PDB entry 5KHP | X-ray diffraction, 2.65 A resolution | chain A

== Chain A ==
Protein: Neutrophil gelatinase-associated lipocalin
From: Homo sapiens
Reference sequence: P80188 (NGAL_HUMAN); residues 1-178 here correspond to UniProt positions 21-198 (UniProt number = residue number + 20)
Sequence (180 residues; each row starts with the number of its first residue; numbers below 1 keep their minus sign (Gly-1 is residue -1)):
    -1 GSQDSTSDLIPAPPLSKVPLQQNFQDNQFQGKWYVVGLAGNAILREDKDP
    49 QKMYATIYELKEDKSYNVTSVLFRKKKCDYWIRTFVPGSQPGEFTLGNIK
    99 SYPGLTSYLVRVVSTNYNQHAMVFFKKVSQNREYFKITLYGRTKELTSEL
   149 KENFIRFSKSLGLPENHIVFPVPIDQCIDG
Disordered / not traced: -1 to 4, 178
Differences from the reference sequence: expression tag (-1 to 0); conflict Ser87 (Cys107 in P80188)
Disulfides: Cys76-Cys175
Residues lining bound ligands:
  - 7K9 (N,N'-(butane-1,4-diyl)bis(N-{3-[(2,3-dihydroxybenzene-1-carbonyl)amino]propyl}-2,3-dihydroxybenzamide)): Ala40, Ile41, Tyr106, Lys125, Tyr132, Phe133, Lys134
  - zirconium ion (ZR): Arg81, Tyr106, Lys125, Lys134
Curated features (UniProtKB/Swiss-Prot):
  - binding site (a carboxymycobactin): Tyr52 to Thr54, Lys125, Lys134, Tyr138
  - binding site (enterobactin): Tyr106, Lys134
  - modified residue: Gln1 (Pyrrolidone carboxylic acid)
  - glycosylation: Asn65 (N-linked (GlcNAc...) asparagine)
What the authors report for this chain:
  - binding site for 7K9: Lys125, Lys134
  - conformationally variable residues (order/disorder transition, side-chain flip): Trp79, Arg81

== Summary ==
Ligands of chain A: zirconium ion and compound 7K9. Curated annotation (UniProt) lists 6
carboxymycobactin-binding residues and enterobactin-binding residues Tyr106 and Lys134. The paper reports a
binding site for 7K9 at Lys125 and Lys134; conformational variability at Trp79 and Arg81.
Chain A is Neutrophil gelatinase-associated lipocalin (Homo sapiens); the structure, Tightening the
Recognition of Tetravalent Zr and Th Complexes by the Siderophore-Binding Mammalian Protein Siderocalin for
..., was determined by X-ray diffraction, deposited together with 5KID.
